PDB entry 7MF7 | X-ray diffraction, 2.00 A resolution | chains H and L

Chain H:
Molecule: Antibody 10E8v4 Fab heavy chain
From: Homo sapiens
Notes: engineered mutation(s): P100gA; antibody fragment or engineered binder
Chain sequence (233 residues; numbered 1 to 221 plus 18 insertion-coded residues; 6 numbers in that range are skipped by the numbering (no residue carries them; nothing is unmodelled there); the number before each row is that of its first residue; a row labelled like 52A-52C holds insertion residues (52A, then the next letters in order)):
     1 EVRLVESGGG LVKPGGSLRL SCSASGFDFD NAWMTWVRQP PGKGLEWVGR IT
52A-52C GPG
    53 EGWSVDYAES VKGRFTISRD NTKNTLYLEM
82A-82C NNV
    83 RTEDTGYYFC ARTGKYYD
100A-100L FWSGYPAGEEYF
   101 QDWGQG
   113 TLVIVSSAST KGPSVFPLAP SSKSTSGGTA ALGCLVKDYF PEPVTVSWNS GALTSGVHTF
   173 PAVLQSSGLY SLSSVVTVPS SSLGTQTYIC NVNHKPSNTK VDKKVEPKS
Not modelled in the structure: 133-140, 221
Disulfide bonds: Cys22-Cys92, Cys146-Cys202
What the authors report for this chain:
  - conformationally variable residues (loop rearrangement): Thr95 to Asp102

Chain L:
Molecule: Antibody 10E8v4 Fab light chain
From: Homo sapiens
Notes: antibody fragment or engineered binder
Chain sequence (215 residues; numbered 1 to 213 plus 3 insertion-coded residues; 1 number in that range is skipped by the numbering (no residue carries it; nothing is unmodelled there); the number before each row is that of its first residue; a row labelled like 95A-95C holds insertion residues (95A, then the next letters in order)):
     1 ASELTQDPA
    11 VSVALKQTVT ITCRGDSLRS HYASWYQKKP GQAPVLLFYG KNNRPSGIPD RFSGSASGNR
    71 ASLTITGAQA EDEADYYCSS RDKSG
95A-95C SRL
    96 SVFGGGTKLT VLSQPKAAPS VTLFPPSSEE LQANKATLVC LISDFYPGAV TVAWKADSSP
   156 VKAGVETTTP SKQSNNKYAA SSYLSLTPEQ WKSHRSYSCQ VTHEGSTVEK TVAPTECS
Not modelled in the structure: 1, 210-213
Disulfide bonds: Cys23-Cys88, Cys135-Cys194
What the authors report for this chain:
  - mutagenesis - H31A, H31F: decreased binding to gp41 epitope

Interface between chain H and chain L:
Contacting residue pairs (81; chain H residue first):
  Val37(H) with Phe98(L), hydrophobic
  Gln39(H) with Lys38(L); Tyr87(L), hydrogen bond
  Lys43(H) with Tyr87(L)
  Gly44(H) with Tyr87(L)
  Leu45(H) with Tyr87(L); Phe98(L)
  Glu46(H) with Phe98(L)
  Trp47(H) with Leu95C(L), hydrophobic; Ser96(L); Phe98(L)
  Arg50(H) with Arg95B(L), hydrogen bond (side chain-backbone)
  Ser56(H) with Arg95B(L), hydrogen bond
  Asp58(H) with Arg95B(L), salt bridge; Leu95C(L)
  Tyr59(H) with Leu95C(L)
  Phe91(H) with Pro44(L)
  Tyr98(H) with Tyr32(L), hydrophobic; Gly50(L); Lys51(L), hydrogen bond (side chain-backbone); Asn53(L)
  Asp100(H) with Tyr32(L), hydrogen bond
  Ala100G(H) with Ser30(L); His31(L)
  Gly100H(H) with His31(L), hydrogen bond (backbone-side chain); Arg91(L), hydrogen bond (backbone-side chain)
  Glu100I(H) with His31(L), salt bridge; Tyr32(L), hydrogen bond (side chain-backbone); Arg91(L)
  Glu100J(H) with Arg91(L), salt bridge
  Tyr100K(H) with Ser34(L); Tyr36(L); Leu46(L), hydrophobic; Tyr49(L)
  Phe100L(H) with Tyr36(L), hydrogen bond (backbone-side chain); Leu46(L); Ser89(L); Phe98(L), hydrophobic
  Gln101(H) with Leu46(L)
  Trp103(H) with Tyr36(L), hydrophobic; Pro44(L)
  Gly104(H) with Ala43(L)
  Gln105(H) with Gly41(L); Gln42(L); Ala43(L)
  Phe128(H) with Ser122(L); Glu124(L); Glu125(L); Ala128(L), hydrophobic
  Pro129(H) with Ser122(L); Glu124(L)
  Leu130(H) with Phe119(L); Val134(L), hydrophobic
  Ala131(H) with Phe119(L)
  Ala143(H) with Phe119(L); Leu136(L), hydrophobic
  Leu147(H) with Thr132(L); Tyr178(L), hydrophobic
  Lys149(H) with Lys130(L); Thr132(L), hydrogen bond; Ser180(L), hydrogen bond
  Asp150(H) with Lys130(L), salt bridge
  His170(H) with Ser166(L), hydrogen bond; Lys167(L); Ala174(L)
  Phe172(H) with Leu136(L), hydrophobic; Thr163(L); Ser166(L); Ala174(L), hydrophobic; Ala175(L); Ser176(L)
  Pro173(H) with Thr163(L); Ser166(L)
  Val175(H) with Thr163(L)
  Leu176(H) with Glu161(L)
  Leu184(H) with Tyr178(L)
  Ser185(H) with Tyr178(L), hydrogen bond
  Val187(H) with Leu136(L), hydrophobic
  Lys215(H) with Glu124(L), salt bridge
  Lys220(H) with Pro121(L), hydrogen bond (side chain-backbone); Ser122(L)
Also at the interface, not in a pair above, chain H (45 interface residues in all): Pro132, Leu144, Gln177
Also at the interface, not in a pair above, chain L (47 interface residues in all): Val97, Gly100, Thr117, Ser123, Thr164, Gln168

Summary:
Chain H and chain L form an interface of 45 and 47 residues respectively; the contacts include 14 hydrogen
bonds and 5 salt bridges. Polar contacts include Asp58(H)-Arg95B(L), Glu100I(H)-His31(L) and
Glu100J(H)-Arg91(L). From the paper: H31A and H31F of chain L reduce binding to gp41 epitope; conformational
variability at Thr95(H).
Chain H is Antibody 10E8v4 Fab heavy chain and chain L is Antibody 10E8v4 Fab light chain, both from Homo
sapiens; the structure, Crystal structure of antibody 10E8v4-P100gA Fab, was determined by X-ray diffraction,
deposited together with 7MF8, 7MF9, 7MFA and 7MFB.
